1TC6 - chains A and B; structure by X-ray diffraction, 1.87 A resolution.

[Chain A]
Protein: Endoplasmin
From: Canis lupus familiaris
Notes: fragment: N-terminal Domain of GRP94 Residues (69-337), 287-327 deleted and replaced with 4 glycines
Reference sequence: P41148 (ENPL_CANFA); residue numbers follow UniProt; this construct covers 69-286, 328-337
Chain sequence (236 residues; numbered 65 to 337; 37 numbers in that range are skipped by the numbering (no residue carries them; nothing is unmodelled there); the number before each row is that of its first residue):
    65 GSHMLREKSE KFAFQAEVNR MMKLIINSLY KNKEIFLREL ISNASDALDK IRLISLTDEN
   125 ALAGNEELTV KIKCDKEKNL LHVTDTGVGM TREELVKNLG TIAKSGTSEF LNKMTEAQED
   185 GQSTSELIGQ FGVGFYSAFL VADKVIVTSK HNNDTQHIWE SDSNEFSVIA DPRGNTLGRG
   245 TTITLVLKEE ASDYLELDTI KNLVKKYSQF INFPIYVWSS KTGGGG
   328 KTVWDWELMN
Not modelled in the structure: 65-75, 287-289
Construct notes: cloning artifact (65-68)
Swiss-Prot annotation at these positions:
  - binding site (ATP): Asn107, Asp149, Asn162, Phe199
  - modified residue: Lys168 (N6-(2-hydroxyisobutyryl)lysine), Ser172 (Phosphoserine)
  - glycosylation (N-linked (GlcNAc...) asparagine): Asn107, Asn217
  - mutagenesis: Glu103 (E103A: Loss of ATPase activity)
Bound ions: Mg2+: Asn107 (together with ADP)
Ligand contacts: ADP (adenosine-5'-diphosphate): Asn107, Ala108, Asp110, Ala111, Asp149, Val152, Gly153, Met154, Asn162, Leu163, Ile166, Gly198, Phe199, Thr245

[Chain B]
Protein: Endoplasmin
From: Canis lupus familiaris
Notes: fragment: N-terminal Domain of GRP94 Residues (69-337), 287-327 deleted and replaced with 4 glycines
Reference sequence: P41148 (ENPL_CANFA); residue numbers follow UniProt; this construct covers 69-286, 328-337
Chain sequence (236 residues; numbered 65 to 337; 37 numbers in that range are skipped by the numbering (no residue carries them; nothing is unmodelled there); the number before each row is that of its first residue):
    65 GSHMLREKSE KFAFQAEVNR MMKLIINSLY KNKEIFLREL ISNASDALDK IRLISLTDEN
   125 ALAGNEELTV KIKCDKEKNL LHVTDTGVGM TREELVKNLG TIAKSGTSEF LNKMTEAQED
   185 GQSTSELIGQ FGVGFYSAFL VADKVIVTSK HNNDTQHIWE SDSNEFSVIA DPRGNTLGRG
   245 TTITLVLKEE ASDYLELDTI KNLVKKYSQF INFPIYVWSS KT
   324 GGGGKTVWDW ELMN
Not modelled in the structure: 65-77, 164-187, 324-328
Construct notes: cloning artifact (65-68)
Swiss-Prot annotation at these positions:
  - binding site (ATP): Asn107, Asp149, Asn162, Phe199
  - modified residue: Lys168 (N6-(2-hydroxyisobutyryl)lysine), Ser172 (Phosphoserine)
  - glycosylation (N-linked (GlcNAc...) asparagine): Asn107, Asn217
  - mutagenesis: Glu103 (E103A: Loss of ATPase activity)
Bound ions: Mg2+: Asn107 (together with ADP)
Ligand contacts: ADP (adenosine-5'-diphosphate): Asn107, Ala108, Asp110, Ala111, Asp149, Gly153, Met154, Asn162, Leu163, Gly198, Phe199, Thr245

[Interface between chain A and chain B]
Residue-residue contacts (26; chain A residue first):
  Phe78(A) with Val82(B), hydrophobic
  Glu81(A) with Phe78(B)
  Val82(A) with Val82(B), hydrophobic
  Met85(A) with Met86(B), hydrophobic
  Met86(A) with Met86(B); Ile89(B), hydrophobic
  Ile89(A) with Met86(B), hydrophobic; Leu191(B), hydrophobic; Phe195(B), hydrophobic
  Ile90(A) with Phe195(B), hydrophobic
  Ser92(A) with Ile192(B)
  Leu93(A) with Ile192(B), hydrophobic
  Met178(A) with Ile89(B), hydrophobic; Leu93(B), hydrophobic
  Ala181(A) with Leu93(B)
  Gln182(A) with Ser92(B), hydrogen bond (side chain-backbone); Leu93(B)
  Gln186(A) with Tyr94(B)
  Ser187(A) with Tyr94(B)
  Thr188(A) with Ile90(B); Leu93(B); Tyr94(B), hydrogen bond (backbone-backbone); Lys95(B); Phe195(B)
  Leu191(A) with Leu93(B), hydrophobic
  Ile192(A) with Phe195(B), hydrophobic
Other interface residues (no listed pair), chain B (15 interface residues in all): Glu81, Met85, Val197

[Overview]
The interface between chain A and chain B involves 17 residues on one side and 15 on the other, with 2
hydrogen bonds. Polar contacts include Gln182(A)-Ser92(B) and Thr188(A)-Tyr94(B). Chain A binds ADP. Chain B
binds ADP.
Both chains are Endoplasmin (Canis lupus familiaris). Entry 1TC6 (Ligand Induced Conformational Shift in the
N-terminal Domain of GRP94, Open Conformation ADP-Complex) was determined by X-ray diffraction together with
1TBW and 1TC0 from the same study.
